PDB entry 2B5F | X-ray diffraction, 3.90 A resolution | chains C and D of the 4 polymer chains in the assembly

Chain C (and D):
Protein: aquaporin
Source organism: Spinacia oleracea
Notes: chain D of this document is another copy of the same molecule, construct and numbering; everything in this record applies to it too
Reference sequence: Q41372 (Q41372_SPIOL); residue numbers follow UniProt; this construct covers 1-281
Amino-acid sequence (303 residues; each row starts with the number of its first residue):
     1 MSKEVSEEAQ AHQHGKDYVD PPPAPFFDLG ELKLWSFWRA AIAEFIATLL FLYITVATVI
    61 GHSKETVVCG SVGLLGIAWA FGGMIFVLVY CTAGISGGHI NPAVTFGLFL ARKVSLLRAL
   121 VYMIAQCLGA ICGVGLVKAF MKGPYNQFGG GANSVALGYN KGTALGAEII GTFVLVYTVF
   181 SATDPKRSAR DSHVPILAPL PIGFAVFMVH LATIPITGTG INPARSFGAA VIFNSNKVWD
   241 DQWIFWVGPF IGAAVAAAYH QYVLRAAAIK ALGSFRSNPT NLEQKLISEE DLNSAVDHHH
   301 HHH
Unresolved in the structure: 1-27, 187-195, 264-303 (chain D: 1-27, 187-192, 264-303)
Construct notes: expression tag (282-303)

Chain C / chain D interface:
Cross-chain cystine bridges: Cys-69(C)/Cys-69(D)
Residue-residue contacts (52):
  Arg-39(C) / Tyr-262(D)  hydrogen bond (side chain-backbone)
  Arg-39(C) / Val-263(D)
  Ile-42(C) / Tyr-259(D)  hydrogen bond (backbone-side chain)
  Ala-43(C) / Tyr-259(D)  hydrogen bond (backbone-side chain)
  Ile-46(C) / Tyr-259(D)  hydrophobic
  Leu-50(C) / Ile-170(D)  hydrophobic
  Leu-50(C) / Phe-173(D)  hydrophobic
  Leu-50(C) / Val-174(D)  hydrophobic
  Tyr-53(C) / Ala-167(D)
  Tyr-53(C) / Ile-170(D)  hydrophobic
  Ile-54(C) / Met-208(D)
  Ile-54(C) / Ala-212(D)
  Ala-57(C) / Ala-212(D)
  Thr-58(C) / Leu-211(D)  hydrogen bond (side chain-backbone)
  Thr-58(C) / Ala-212(D)  hydrogen bond (side chain-backbone)
  Lys-64(C) / Leu-157(D)
  Lys-64(C) / Tyr-159(D)
  Val-68(C) / Val-68(D)
  Cys-69(C) / Cys-69(D)  disulfide
  Gly-70(C) / Leu-74(D)
  Val-72(C) / Leu-75(D)
  Val-72(C) / Leu-211(D)  hydrophobic
  Leu-75(C) / Leu-75(D)  hydrophobic
  Gly-76(C) / Leu-211(D)
  Trp-79(C) / Trp-79(D)  hydrophobic
  Trp-79(C) / Phe-204(D)  hydrophobic
  Trp-79(C) / Met-208(D)
  Ala-80(C) / Met-208(D)
  Ala-80(C) / Leu-211(D)
  Gly-83(C) / Met-208(D)
  Met-84(C) / Met-208(D)  hydrogen bond (backbone-side chain)
  Phe-86(C) / Leu-200(D)
  Phe-86(C) / Pro-201(D)
  Phe-86(C) / Phe-204(D)  hydrophobic
  Val-87(C) / Thr-178(D)
  Val-87(C) / Pro-201(D)
  Val-87(C) / Phe-204(D)  hydrophobic
  Val-87(C) / Ala-205(D)
  Tyr-90(C) / Ser-181(D)  hydrogen bond (side chain-backbone)
  Tyr-90(C) / Ala-182(D)
  Tyr-90(C) / Ala-198(D)
  Tyr-90(C) / Pro-201(D)  hydrophobic
  Cys-91(C) / Tyr-177(D)
  Cys-91(C) / Thr-178(D)
  Cys-91(C) / Ser-181(D)
  Thr-92(C) / Tyr-177(D)
  Phe-140(C) / Thr-163(D)  hydrogen bond (backbone-side chain)
  Phe-140(C) / Gly-166(D)
  Phe-140(C) / Ala-167(D)
  Met-141(C) / Tyr-159(D)  hydrophobic
  Met-141(C) / Ile-216(D)  hydrophobic
  Leu-200(C) / Leu-200(D)  hydrophobic
Also at the interface, not in a pair above, chain C (31 interface residues in all): Leu-49, Gly-61, Ser-71
Also at the interface, not in a pair above, chain D (33 interface residues in all): Gly-162, Phe-207, Val-209, Pro-215

In short:
31 residues of chain C and 33 residues of chain D are in contact; the contacts include 1 disulfide bond and 8
hydrogen bonds. Polar pairs include Arg-39(C)/Tyr-262(D), Ile-42(C)/Tyr-259(D) and Ala-43(C)/Tyr-259(D).
Chain C and chain D are both aquaporin (Spinacia oleracea); the structure, Crystal structure of the spinach
aquaporin SoPIP2;1 in an open conformation to 3.9 resolution, was determined by X-ray diffraction (same
publication as 1Z98).
